9UAV - chains A and D of the 8 polymer chains in the assembly; structure by electron microscopy, 3.70 A resolution.

# Chain A
Protein: E3 ubiquitin-protein ligase synoviolin
From: Homo sapiens
Notes: EC 2.3.2.27
Reference sequence: Q86TM6 (SYVN1_HUMAN); residues 1-266 here = UniProt positions 1-266
Chain sequence (266 residues; row label = number of the first residue in the row):
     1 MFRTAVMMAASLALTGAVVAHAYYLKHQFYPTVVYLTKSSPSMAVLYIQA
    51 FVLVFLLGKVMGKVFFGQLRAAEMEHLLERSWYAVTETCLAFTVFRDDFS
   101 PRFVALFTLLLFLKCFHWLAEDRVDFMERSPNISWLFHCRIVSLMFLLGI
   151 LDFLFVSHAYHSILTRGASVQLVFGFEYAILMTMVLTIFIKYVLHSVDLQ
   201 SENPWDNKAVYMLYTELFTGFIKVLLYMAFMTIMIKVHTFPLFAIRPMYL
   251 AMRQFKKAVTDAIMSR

# Chain D
Protein: Protein sel-1 homolog 1
From: Homo sapiens
Reference sequence: Q9UBV2 (SE1L1_HUMAN); numbering as in UniProt (aligned over 175-723)
Chain sequence (549 residues; row label = number of the first residue in the row):
   175 AKRRQMQEAEMMYQTGMKILNGSNKKSQKREAYRYLQKAASMNHTKALER
   225 VSYALLFGDYLPQNIQAAREMFEKLTEEGSPKGQTALGFLYASGLGVNSS
   275 QAKALVYYTFGALGGNLIAHMVLGYRYWAGIGVLQSCESALTHYRLVANH
   325 VASDISLTGGSVVQRIRLPDEVENPGMNSGMLEEDLIQYYQFLAEKGDVQ
   375 AQVGLGQLHLHGGRGVEQNHQRAFDYFNLAANAGNSHAMAFLGKMYSEGS
   425 DIVPQSNETALHYFKKAADMGNPVGQSGLGMAYLYGRGVQVNYDLALKYF
   475 QKAAEQGWVDGQLQLGSMYYNGIGVKRDYKQALKYFNLASQGGHILAFYN
   525 LAQMHASGTGVMRSCHTAVELFKNVCERGRWSERLMTAYNSYKDGDYNAA
   575 VIQYLLLAEQGYEVAQSNAAFILDQREASIVGENETYPRALLHWNRAASQ
   625 GYTVARIKLGDYHFYGFGTDVDYETAFIHYRLASEQQHSAQAMFNLGYMH
   675 EKGLGIKQDIHLAKRFYDMAAEASPDAQVPVFLALCKLGVVYFLQYIRE
Disordered / not traced: 347-457
Cystine bridges: Cys311-Cys539
Covalent attachments: N-acetylglucosamine (NAG) linked to Asn217, Asn272, Asn608
Curated features (UniProtKB/Swiss-Prot):
  - glycosylation (N-linked (GlcNAc...) asparagine): Asn195, Asn217, Asn272, Asn431, Asn608
  - natural variant: Met528 (M528R: In NEDGSAF), Gly585 (G585D: In NEDGSAF; uncertain significance)

# Chain A / chain D interface
Pairs across the interface (13):
  Gln28(A) - Asp635(D)  hydrogen bond
  Gln28(A) - Tyr639(D)  hydrogen bond
  Gln28(A) - Gln665(D)
  Phe29(A) - Leu707(D)  hydrophobic
  Tyr30(A) - Ala664(D)
  Tyr30(A) - Gln665(D)
  Tyr30(A) - Phe668(D)  hydrophobic
  Tyr30(A) - Ala701(D)
  Pro31(A) - Gln665(D)
  Val33(A) - Pro704(D)  hydrophobic
  Val34(A) - Asp700(D)
  Thr37(A) - Val703(D)
  Lys38(A) - Asp700(D)
Also at the interface, not in a pair above, chain D (11 interface residues in all): Asn669

# Summary
Chain A and chain D form an interface of 8 and 11 residues respectively, with 2 hydrogen bonds. Polar contacts
include Gln28(A)-Asp635(D) and Gln28(A)-Tyr639(D). Covalently linked N-acetylglucosamine: at Asn217(D),
Asn272(D) and Asn608(D).
Here chain A is E3 ubiquitin-protein ligase synoviolin and chain D is Protein sel-1 homolog 1, both from Homo
sapiens. Entry 9UAV (Cryo-EM structure of HRD1-SEL1L-XTP3B (state D2) complex) was determined by electron
microscopy, deposited together with 9LWU, 8KES, 8KET and 8KEV.
